6RDT - chains P and U of the 31 polymer chains in the assembly; structure by electron microscopy, 3.40 A resolution.

== Chain P ==
Molecule: Mitochondrial ATP synthase subunit OSCP
From: Polytomella sp. Pringsheim 198.80
UniProt: D8V7I1 (D8V7I1_9CHLO); numbering as in UniProt (aligned over 1-229)
Chain sequence (229 residues; row label = number of the first residue in the row):
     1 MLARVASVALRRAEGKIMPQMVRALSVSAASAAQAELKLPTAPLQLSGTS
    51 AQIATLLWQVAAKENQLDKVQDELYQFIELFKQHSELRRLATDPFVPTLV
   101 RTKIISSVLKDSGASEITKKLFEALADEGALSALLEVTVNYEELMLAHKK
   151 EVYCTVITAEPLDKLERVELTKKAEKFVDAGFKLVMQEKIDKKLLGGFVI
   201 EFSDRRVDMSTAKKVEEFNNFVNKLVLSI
Unresolved in the structure: 1-36

== Chain U ==
Molecule: ATP synthase subunit alpha
From: Polytomella sp. Pringsheim 198.80
UniProt: A0ZW40 (A0ZW40_9CHLO); numbering as in UniProt (aligned over 1-562)
Chain sequence (562 residues; numbered 1 to 562; the number before each row is that of its first residue):
     1 MRSPAAFVARSGLFKASLGQSNWAQKAEQMMASVTRTFAADAKALDELRK
    51 PKFSSKYLIQHVSQKLIPAVKEWEKSYQPPVIHLGRVLSVGDGIARVYGL
   101 KSVQAGELVCFDSGVKGMALNLQADHVGVVVFGNDSVIHQGDLVYRTGQI
   151 VNVPIGPGTLGRVTDGLGQPIDGKGPLTNVRSSLVEVKAPGIIARQSVRE
   201 PLFTGVKAVDALVPIGRGQRELIIGDRQTGKTAVAIDAIIHQKNCNEQVP
   251 KAQRVYCVYVAVGQKRSTVAQLVKLFTQTGAMRYTIMVSATASDAAPLQF
   301 LAPYSGCAMAEYFRDTGKHGLIIYDDLSKQSVAYRQMSLLLRRPPGREAF
   351 PGDVFYLHSRLLERAAKLSKELGGGSLTAFPVIETQAGDVSAYIATNVIS
   401 ITDGQIFLETELFYKGIRPALNVGLSVSRVGSAAQFPGMKQVAGTLKLEL
   451 AQYREVAAFAQFGSDLDAATQYVLERGARLTEMLKQKQFAPIPIERQTVA
   501 VYAATKGFLDKVRVQDIVAAEEAVISQVNPAVFKILKANGKITPALDAHL
   551 KAELRKVKLPGA
Unresolved in the structure: 1-39
Differences from the reference sequence: conflict R266 (Lys in A0ZW40)
Bound ions: Mg2+: T232 (together with ATP)
Ligand contacts: ATP (adenosine-5'-triphosphate): D226, R227, Q228, T229, G230, K231, T232, A233, D326, E384, F413, R418, P419, Q486, K487, Q488

== Interface between chain P and chain U ==
Pairs across the interface - 65 pairs, chain P then chain U:
  K69(P) with Y57(U)
  D72(P) with F53(U); S55(U), hydrogen bond
  E73(P) with Y57(U); L58(U)
  Y75(P) with K52(U); F53(U), hydrophobic
  Q76(P) with S55(U); K56(U); Y57(U), hydrogen bond (side chain-backbone); L58(U), hydrogen bond (side chain-backbone); I59(U), hydrogen bond (side chain-backbone)
  F77(P) with L58(U), hydrophobic
  I78(P) with L48(U)
  E79(P) with P51(U); F53(U)
  L80(P) with L58(U), hydrophobic; I59(U); V62(U), hydrophobic; S63(U)
  K82(P) with R49(U)
  H84(P) with S63(U), hydrogen bond; L66(U)
  E86(P) with V70(U); Y77(U), hydrogen bond
  L87(P) with L66(U), hydrophobic
  R89(P) with Y77(U); Q78(U), hydrogen bond (side chain-backbone); P79(U); P80(U)
  L90(P) with Y77(U)
  D93(P) with Y98(U)
  P94(P) with L88(U), hydrophobic; Y98(U)
  F95(P) with Q78(U); R86(U); V87(U); L88(U), hydrophobic; Y98(U), hydrophobic
  V96(P) with Y77(U), hydrophobic
  P97(P) with S76(U)
  V100(P) with W73(U), hydrophobic; S76(U); Y77(U), hydrophobic
  K103(P) with W73(U)
  I104(P) with A69(U); W73(U)
  S107(P) with K65(U)
  V108(P) with H61(U), hydrogen bond (backbone-side chain); V62(U); K65(U); A69(U), hydrophobic
  K110(P) with H61(U), hydrogen bond (backbone-side chain); K65(U)
  S112(P) with Y57(U); H61(U)
  G113(P) with Y57(U); L58(U)
  L135(P) with L45(U); L48(U)
  E136(P) with A40(U); L45(U)
  V139(P) with A44(U); L45(U), hydrophobic; L48(U), hydrophobic
Interface residues without a listed pair, chain P (34 interface residues in all): T92, T138, N140
Interface residues without a listed pair, chain U (32 interface residues in all): S54, G141

== Summary ==
34 residues of chain P and 32 residues of chain U are in contact; the contacts include 9 hydrogen bonds. Among
the polar pairs are D72(P)-S55(U), Q76(P)-Y57(U) and Q76(P)-L58(U). Bound to chain U: ATP.
Here chain P is Mitochondrial ATP synthase subunit OSCP and chain U is ATP synthase subunit alpha, both from
Polytomella sp. Pringsheim 198.80. Entry 6RDT (Cryo-EM structure of Polytomella F-ATP synthase, Rotary
substate 1E, composite map) was determined by electron microscopy (same publication as 6RD4, 6RD5, 6RD6, 6RD7,
6RD8, 6RD9 and 46 further entries).
